PDB entry 5EKJ | X-ray diffraction, 1.13 A resolution | chain A

[Chain A]
Molecule: Carbonic anhydrase 2
From: Homo sapiens
Notes: EC 4.2.1.1
UniProt: P00918 (CAH2_HUMAN); the author numbering skips numbers that UniProt does not, so the offset changes along the chain: 1-125 = UniProt 1-125; 127-261 = UniProt 126-260
Chain sequence (260 residues; row label = number of the first residue in the row; note: 1 number in that range is skipped by the numbering (no residue carries it; nothing is unmodelled there)):
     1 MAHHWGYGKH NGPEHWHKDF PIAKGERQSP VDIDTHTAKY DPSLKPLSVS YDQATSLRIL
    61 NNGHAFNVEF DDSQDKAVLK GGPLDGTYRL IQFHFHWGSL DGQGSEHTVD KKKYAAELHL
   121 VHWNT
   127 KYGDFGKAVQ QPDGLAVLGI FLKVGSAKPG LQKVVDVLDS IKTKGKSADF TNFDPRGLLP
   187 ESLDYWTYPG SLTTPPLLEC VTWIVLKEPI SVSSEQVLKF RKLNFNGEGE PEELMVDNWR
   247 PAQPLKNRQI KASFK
Not modelled in the structure: 1-2
Differences from the reference sequence: engineered mutation Ala2 (Ser in P00918)
UniProt features mapped onto this chain:
  - active site: His64 (Proton donor/acceptor)
  - binding site (Zn(2+)): His94, His96, His119
  - binding site (substrate): Thr199, Thr200
  - site: Tyr7 (Fine-tunes the proton-transfer properties of H-64), Asn62 (Fine-tunes the proton-transfer properties of H-64), Asn67 (Fine-tunes the proton-transfer properties of H-64), Gln92 (Involved in the binding of some activators, including histamine and L-histidine)
  - modified residue (Phosphoserine): Ser166, Ser173

[In short]
Curated annotation (UniProt) lists active-site residue His64, 3 Zn2+-binding residues and substrate-binding
residues Thr199 and Thr200.
Chain A is Carbonic anhydrase 2 (Homo sapiens); the structure, Human Carbonic Anhydrase II complexed with a
two-faced guest, was determined by X-ray diffraction, deposited together with 5EKH and 5EKM.
